2PTR - chains A and B; structure by X-ray diffraction, 1.85 A resolution.

== Chain A (and B) ==
Molecule: Adenylosuccinate lyase
Source organism: Escherichia coli
Notes: EC 4.3.2.2; chain B of this document is another copy of the same molecule, construct and numbering; everything in this record applies to it too
UniProtKB: P0AB89 (PUR8_ECOLI); residues 1-456 here = UniProt positions 1-456
Amino-acid sequence (462 residues; each row starts with the number of its first residue):
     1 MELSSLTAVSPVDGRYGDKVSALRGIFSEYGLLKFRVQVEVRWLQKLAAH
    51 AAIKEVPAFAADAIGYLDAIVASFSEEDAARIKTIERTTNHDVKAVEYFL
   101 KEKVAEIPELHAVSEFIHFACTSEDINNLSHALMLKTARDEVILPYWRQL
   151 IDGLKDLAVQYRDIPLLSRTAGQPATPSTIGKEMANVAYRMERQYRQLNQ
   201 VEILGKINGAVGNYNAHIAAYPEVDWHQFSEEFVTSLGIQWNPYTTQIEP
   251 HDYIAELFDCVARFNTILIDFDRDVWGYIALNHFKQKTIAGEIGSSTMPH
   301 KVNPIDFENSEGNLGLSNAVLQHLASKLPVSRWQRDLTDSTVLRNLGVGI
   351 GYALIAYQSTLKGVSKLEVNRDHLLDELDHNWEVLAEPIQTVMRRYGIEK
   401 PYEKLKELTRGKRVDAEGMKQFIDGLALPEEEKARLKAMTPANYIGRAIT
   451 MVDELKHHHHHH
Disordered / not traced: 409-413, 460-462 (chain B: 295-297, 460-462)
Differences from the reference sequence: conflict Leu154 (Ile in P0AB89); engineered mutation Ala171 (His in P0AB89); expression tag (457-462)
Ligand contacts:
  - adenylosuccinic acid (2SA; 2-[9-(3,4-dihydroxy-5-phosphonooxymethyl-tetrahydro-furan-2-yl)-9H-purin-6-ylamino]-succinic acid), molecule 1: Arg15, Tyr16, Gly294, Ser295, Ser296, Thr297, Met298, Lys301, Asn303, Ile305, Asn309
  - adenylosuccinic acid (2SA), molecule 2: Glu86, Asn90, His91, Asp92, Thr122, Ser123, Glu124, Asn127, Thr170, Gln247, Arg335, Leu337, Ser340, Thr341, Arg344
Curated features (UniProtKB/Swiss-Prot):
  - active site: Ser295 (Proton donor/acceptor)
  - binding site (AMP): Arg15, Tyr16, Asn90 to Asp92, Gln247, Asn309, Arg335, Ser340 to Arg344
  - binding site (N(6)-(1,2-dicarboxyethyl)-AMP): Arg15, Tyr16, Asn90 to Asp92, Thr122, Ser123, Gln247, Ser296, Lys301 to Asn303, Asn309, Arg335, Ser340 to Arg344
  - binding site (fumarate): His91, Thr122, Ser123, Gln247, Ser296, Lys301 to Asn303
  - modified residue (N6-acetyllysine): Lys94, Lys366
  - mutagenesis: Ser295 (S295A: Reduces catalytic activity about 1000-fold)
Reported in the primary citation:
  - binding site for adenylosuccinic acid: Arg15, Tyr16, Glu86, Asn90, His91, Asp92, Thr122, Ser123, Glu124, Asn127, Thr170, Gln247, Ser295, Ser296, Lys301, Asn303, Asn309, Arg335, Leu337, Ser340, Thr341, Arg344
  - catalytic residues: Ser295
  - catalytic residues: His91, Thr122, Ser123, Ser296 (proposed by the authors, not directly observed)
  - conformationally variable residues (order/disorder transition, side-chain flip): Lys287 to Asn303, Leu337
  - mutagenesis - S295A (1000-fold): decreased catalytic activity

== How chain A and chain B interact ==
Contacting residue pairs (138; chain A residue first):
  Met1(A) - Arg24(B)  hydrogen bond (backbone-side chain)
  Met1(A) - Gly25(B)
  Met1(A) - Tyr30(B)  hydrophobic
  Leu3(A) - Ser4(B)
  Leu3(A) - Ser5(B)
  Leu3(A) - Asp13(B)
  Ser4(A) - Leu3(B)
  Ser4(A) - Glu76(B)  hydrogen bond
  Ser5(A) - Leu3(B)
  Leu6(A) - Ser28(B)  hydrogen bond (backbone-side chain)
  Leu6(A) - Glu29(B)  hydrogen bond (backbone-backbone)
  Leu6(A) - Tyr30(B)  hydrogen bond (backbone-backbone)
  Leu6(A) - Glu76(B)
  Leu6(A) - Ala79(B)  hydrophobic
  Leu6(A) - Ala80(B)
  Leu6(A) - Lys83(B)
  Thr7(A) - Arg24(B)
  Thr7(A) - Ser28(B)
  Thr7(A) - Glu76(B)
  Ala8(A) - Asp13(B)
  Ala8(A) - Ser28(B)
  Val9(A) - Asp13(B)  hydrogen bond (backbone-side chain)
  Val9(A) - Leu23(B)  hydrophobic
  Val9(A) - Arg344(B)
  Val9(A) - Gly347(B)
  Ser10(A) - Asp13(B)  hydrogen bond (backbone-side chain)
  Ser10(A) - Val348(B)
  Pro11(A) - Arg344(B)
  Pro11(A) - Asn345(B)
  Asp13(A) - Leu3(B)
  Asp13(A) - Ala8(B)
  Asp13(A) - Val9(B)  hydrogen bond (side chain-backbone)
  Asp13(A) - Ser10(B)  hydrogen bond (side chain-backbone)
  Arg15(A) - Glu29(B)  salt bridge
  Arg15(A) - Lys83(B)
  Arg15(A) - Glu86(B)  salt bridge
  Arg15(A) - Arg344(B)
  Tyr16(A) - Thr341(B)  hydrogen bond
  Tyr16(A) - Arg344(B)  hydrogen bond
  Leu23(A) - Val9(B)  hydrophobic
  Arg24(A) - Met1(B)  hydrogen bond (side chain-backbone)
  Arg24(A) - Glu2(B)
  Arg24(A) - Leu3(B)
  Arg24(A) - Thr7(B)
  Ser28(A) - Leu6(B)  hydrogen bond (side chain-backbone)
  Ser28(A) - Thr7(B)
  Ser28(A) - Ala8(B)
  Glu29(A) - Leu6(B)  hydrogen bond (backbone-backbone)
  Glu29(A) - Arg15(B)  salt bridge
  Tyr30(A) - Met1(B)
  Tyr30(A) - Leu6(B)  hydrogen bond (backbone-backbone)
  Glu76(A) - Met1(B)
  Glu76(A) - Leu6(B)
  Glu76(A) - Thr7(B)
  Ala79(A) - Leu6(B)  hydrophobic
  Ala80(A) - Leu6(B)
  Lys83(A) - Leu6(B)
  Lys83(A) - Arg15(B)
  Glu86(A) - Arg15(B)  salt bridge
  Thr88(A) - Gly291(B)
  Thr88(A) - Glu292(B)
  Thr89(A) - Gly291(B)
  Thr89(A) - Glu292(B)
  Thr89(A) - Ile293(B)  hydrogen bond (backbone-backbone)
  Asn90(A) - Glu292(B)
  His91(A) - Ile293(B)
  His91(A) - Gly294(B)
  Lys94(A) - Ile293(B)
  Tyr98(A) - Ile293(B)
  Gln247(A) - Met298(B)
  Arg273(A) - Arg332(B)
  Trp276(A) - Arg332(B)
  Trp276(A) - Trp333(B)  hydrophobic
  Trp276(A) - Asp336(B)
  Gly291(A) - Thr88(B)
  Gly291(A) - Thr89(B)
  Glu292(A) - Thr88(B)
  Glu292(A) - Thr89(B)
  Glu292(A) - Asn90(B)
  Ile293(A) - Thr89(B)  hydrogen bond (backbone-backbone)
  Ile293(A) - His91(B)
  Ile293(A) - Lys94(B)
  Gly294(A) - His91(B)
  Ser295(A) - His91(B)
  Ser296(A) - His91(B)
  Ser296(A) - Lys94(B)  hydrogen bond (backbone-side chain)
  Ser296(A) - His118(B)  hydrogen bond
  Ser296(A) - Cys121(B)
  Ser296(A) - Ser123(B)  hydrogen bond
  Thr297(A) - Cys121(B)
  Thr297(A) - Thr122(B)
  Met298(A) - Gln247(B)
  Ile305(A) - Asn90(B)
  Ile305(A) - Leu337(B)  hydrophobic
  Glu308(A) - Asp336(B)
  Glu308(A) - Leu337(B)  hydrogen bond (side chain-backbone)
  Glu308(A) - Thr338(B)
  Asn309(A) - Thr341(B)
  Glu311(A) - Arg332(B)  salt bridge
  Glu311(A) - Thr338(B)
  Gly312(A) - Thr338(B)
  Gly312(A) - Thr341(B)
  Gly312(A) - Val342(B)
  Asn313(A) - Thr341(B)  hydrogen bond
  Gly315(A) - His323(B)  hydrogen bond (backbone-side chain)
  Leu316(A) - His323(B)
  Leu316(A) - Leu324(B)  hydrophobic
  Leu316(A) - Asn345(B)
  Ala319(A) - His323(B)
  His323(A) - Gly315(B)
  His323(A) - Leu316(B)
  His323(A) - Ala319(B)
  Leu324(A) - Leu316(B)  hydrophobic
  Arg332(A) - Trp276(B)
  Arg332(A) - Glu311(B)  salt bridge
  Trp333(A) - Trp276(B)  hydrophobic
  Asp336(A) - Trp276(B)
  Asp336(A) - Glu308(B)
  Leu337(A) - Ile305(B)  hydrophobic
  Leu337(A) - Glu308(B)  hydrogen bond (backbone-side chain)
  Thr338(A) - Glu308(B)
  Thr338(A) - Glu311(B)
  Thr338(A) - Gly312(B)
  Thr341(A) - Tyr16(B)  hydrogen bond
  Thr341(A) - Asn309(B)
  Thr341(A) - Gly312(B)
  Thr341(A) - Asn313(B)  hydrogen bond
  Val342(A) - Gly312(B)
  Arg344(A) - Val9(B)
  Arg344(A) - Pro11(B)
  Arg344(A) - Arg15(B)
  Arg344(A) - Tyr16(B)  hydrogen bond
  Asn345(A) - Pro11(B)
  Asn345(A) - Leu316(B)
  Asn345(A) - Tyr352(B)  hydrogen bond
  Gly347(A) - Val9(B)
  Val348(A) - Ser10(B)
  Tyr352(A) - Asn345(B)  hydrogen bond
Also at the interface, not in a pair above, chain A (74 interface residues in all): Glu2, Val12, Val20, Gly25, Phe27, Leu33, Asp92, Ala210, Ala280, Asn303, Lys362
Also at the interface, not in a pair above, chain B (73 interface residues in all): Val12, Val20, Phe27, Asp92, Tyr98, Ala210, Arg273, Ala280, Asn303

== In short ==
The interface between chain A and chain B involves 74 residues on one side and 73 on the other, with 29
hydrogen bonds and 6 salt bridges. Polar pairs include Arg15(A)-Glu29(B), Arg15(A)-Glu86(B) and
Glu311(A)-Arg332(B). Chain A binds adenylosuccinic acid. From the paper: catalytic residues Ser295(A),
His91(A) and Thr122(A) among others; S295A of chain A reduces catalytic activity.
Chain A and chain B are both Adenylosuccinate lyase (Escherichia coli); the structure, Crystal structure of
Escherichia coli adenylosuccinate lyase mutant H171A with bound adenylosuccinate substrate, was determined by
X-ray diffraction together with 2PTQ and 2PTS from the same study.
